6LTS - chains C and H of the 8 polymer chains in the assembly; structure by X-ray diffraction, 3.45 A resolution.

# Chain C
Protein: DNA-directed RNA polymerase subunit beta
From: Thermus thermophilus HB8
Notes: EC 2.7.7.6
Reference sequence: Q8RQE9 (RPOB_THET8); numbering as in UniProt (aligned over 1-1119)
Amino-acid sequence (1119 residues; numbered 1 to 1119; the number before each row is that of its first residue):
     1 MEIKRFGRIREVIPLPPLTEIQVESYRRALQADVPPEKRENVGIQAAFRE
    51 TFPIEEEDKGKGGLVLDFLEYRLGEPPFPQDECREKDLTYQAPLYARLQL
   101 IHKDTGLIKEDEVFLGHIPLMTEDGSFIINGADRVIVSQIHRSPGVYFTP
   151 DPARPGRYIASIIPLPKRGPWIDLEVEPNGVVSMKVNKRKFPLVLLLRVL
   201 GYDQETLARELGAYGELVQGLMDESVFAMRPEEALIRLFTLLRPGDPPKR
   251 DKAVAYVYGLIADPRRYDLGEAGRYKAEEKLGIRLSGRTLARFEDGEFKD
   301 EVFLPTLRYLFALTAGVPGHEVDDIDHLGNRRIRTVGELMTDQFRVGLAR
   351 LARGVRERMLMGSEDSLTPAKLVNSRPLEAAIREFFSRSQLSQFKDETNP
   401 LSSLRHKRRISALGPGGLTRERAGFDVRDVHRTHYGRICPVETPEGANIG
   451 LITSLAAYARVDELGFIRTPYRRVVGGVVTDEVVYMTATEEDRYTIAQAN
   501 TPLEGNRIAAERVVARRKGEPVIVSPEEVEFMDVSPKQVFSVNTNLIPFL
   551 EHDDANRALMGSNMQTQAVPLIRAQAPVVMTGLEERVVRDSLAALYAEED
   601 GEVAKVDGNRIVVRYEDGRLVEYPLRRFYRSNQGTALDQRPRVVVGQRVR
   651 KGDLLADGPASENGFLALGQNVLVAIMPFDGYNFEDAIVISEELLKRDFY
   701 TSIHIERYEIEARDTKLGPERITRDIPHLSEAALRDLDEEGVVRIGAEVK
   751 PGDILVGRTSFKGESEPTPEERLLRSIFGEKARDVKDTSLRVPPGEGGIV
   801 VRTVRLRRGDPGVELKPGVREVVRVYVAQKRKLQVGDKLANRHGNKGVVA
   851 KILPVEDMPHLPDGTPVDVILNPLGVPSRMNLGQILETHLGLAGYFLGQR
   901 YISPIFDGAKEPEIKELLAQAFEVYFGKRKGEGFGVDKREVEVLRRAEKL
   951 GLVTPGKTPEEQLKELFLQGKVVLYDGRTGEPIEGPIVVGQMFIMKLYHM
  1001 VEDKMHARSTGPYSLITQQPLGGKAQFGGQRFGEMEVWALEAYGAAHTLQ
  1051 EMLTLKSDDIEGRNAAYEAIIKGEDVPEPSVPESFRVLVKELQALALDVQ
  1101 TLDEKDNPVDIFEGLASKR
Disordered / not traced: 57-63, 1119

# Chain H
Molecule: nontemplate DNA
Sequence (27 nucleotides; numbered 1 to 27; the number before each row is that of its first residue):
     1 TATAATGGGAGCTGTCACGGATGCAGG
Disordered / not traced: 25-27

# Chain C / chain H interface
Residue-residue contacts (21; chain C residue first):
  Lys167(C) with DC12(H), base contact
  Gly169(C) with DT13(H), base contact
  Pro170(C) with DT13(H), base contact
  Trp171(C) with DT13(H), stacking on the base
  Lys188(C) with DC12(H), salt bridge to the phosphate
  Arg243(C) with DG9(H), hydrogen bond to the base; DA10(H), base contact
  Gly245(C) with DG7(H), hydrogen bond to the base
  Pro247(C) with DG7(H), base contact
  Arg266(C) with DA10(H), base contact; DG11(H), hydrogen bond to the base
  Ile325(C) with DG14(H), base contact
  Asp326(C) with DG14(H), hydrogen bond to the base
  Arg331(C) with DG14(H), hydrogen bond to the base
  Leu418(C) with DG14(H), base contact
  Glu421(C) with DT15(H), sugar contact
  Arg422(C) with DT13(H), salt bridge to the phosphate; DG14(H), sugar contact; DT15(H), sugar contact
  Asp426(C) with DG14(H), base contact
  Val427(C) with DG14(H), base contact
Interface residues without a listed pair, chain C (21 interface residues in all): Arg142, Asp246, Lys252, Tyr256
Interface residues without a listed pair, chain H (9 interface residues in all): DG8

# Summary
21 residues of chain C and 9 residues of chain H are in contact, with 5 hydrogen bonds, 2 salt bridges and 1
aromatic stacking contact. Polar pairs include Arg243(C)-DG9(H), Gly245(C)-DG7(H) and Arg266(C)-DG11(H).
Chain C is DNA-directed RNA polymerase subunit beta (Thermus thermophilus HB8) and chain H is nontemplate DNA;
the structure, Crystal structure of Thermus thermophilus transcription initiation complex comprising a
truncated sigma finger, was determined by X-ray diffraction, deposited together with 6KQD, 6KQE, 6KQF, 6KQG,
6KQH, 6KQL and 6 further entries.
